4M78 - chains D and E of the 7 polymer chains in the assembly; structure by X-ray diffraction, 2.79 A resolution.

# Chain D
Protein: U6 snRNA-associated Sm-like protein LSm6
From: Saccharomyces cerevisiae
UniProtKB: Q06406 (LSM6_YEAST); residue numbers follow UniProt; this construct covers 1-86
Amino-acid sequence (86 residues; numbered 1 to 86; the number before each row is that of its first residue):
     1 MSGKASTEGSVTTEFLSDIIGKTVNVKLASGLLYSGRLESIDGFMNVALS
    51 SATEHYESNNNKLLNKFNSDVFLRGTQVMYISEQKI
Disordered / not traced: 1-9, 85-86
UniProt features mapped onto this chain:
  - mutagenesis: Arg74 (R74A: Reduces affinity for poly-U RNA ends)

# Chain E
Protein: U6 snRNA-associated Sm-like protein LSm5
From: Saccharomyces cerevisiae
UniProtKB: P40089 (LSM5_YEAST); residues 1-93 here = UniProt positions 1-93
Amino-acid sequence (93 residues; numbered 1 to 93; the number before each row is that of its first residue):
     1 MSLPEILPLEVIDKTINQKVLIVLQSNREFEGTLVGFDDFVNVILEDAVE
    51 WLIDPEDESRNEKVMQHHGRMLLSGNNIAILVPGGKKTPTEAL
Disordered / not traced: 1-5, 55-60, 85-93
UniProt features mapped onto this chain:
  - mutagenesis: Ser74 (S74A: Slightly increases affinity for poly-U RNA ends)

# How chain D and chain E interact
Contacting residue pairs (42; chain D residue first):
  Val11(D) - Ile44(E)
  Thr12(D) - Asp38(E)  hydrogen bond
  Thr12(D) - Asn42(E)
  Thr12(D) - Ile44(E)
  Phe15(D) - Ile44(E)  hydrophobic
  Phe15(D) - Arg70(E)
  Phe15(D) - Leu72(E)  hydrophobic
  Leu16(D) - Leu72(E)  hydrophobic
  Asp18(D) - Arg70(E)  salt bridge
  Asn25(D) - Met65(E)
  Lys27(D) - Arg28(E)
  Lys27(D) - Glu50(E)  salt bridge
  Leu33(D) - Met65(E)  hydrophobic
  Met45(D) - Leu72(E)  hydrophobic
  Met45(D) - Ser74(E)
  Glu57(D) - Arg28(E)  salt bridge
  Glu57(D) - Glu50(E)
  Glu57(D) - Leu52(E)
  Glu57(D) - Val64(E)
  Asn59(D) - Met65(E)
  Val78(D) - Ser74(E)
  Met79(D) - Leu24(E)  hydrophobic
  Met79(D) - Arg28(E)
  Met79(D) - Phe30(E)  hydrophobic
  Met79(D) - Leu73(E)
  Met79(D) - Ser74(E)  hydrogen bond (backbone-backbone)
  Tyr80(D) - Phe30(E)  hydrophobic
  Tyr80(D) - Glu50(E)  hydrogen bond
  Tyr80(D) - His67(E)
  Tyr80(D) - Met71(E)  hydrophobic
  Tyr80(D) - Leu72(E)
  Tyr80(D) - Leu73(E)  hydrophobic
  Ile81(D) - Arg70(E)
  Ile81(D) - Met71(E)
  Ile81(D) - Leu72(E)  hydrogen bond (backbone-backbone)
  Ser82(D) - His67(E)  hydrogen bond
  Ser82(D) - Arg70(E)
  Ser82(D) - Met71(E)
  Glu83(D) - His68(E)
  Glu83(D) - Gly69(E)
  Glu83(D) - Arg70(E)  hydrogen bond (backbone-backbone)
  Gln84(D) - His68(E)
Other interface residues (no listed pair), chain D (19 interface residues in all): Ser58
Other interface residues (no listed pair), chain E (20 interface residues in all): Val35, Phe37

# Summary
19 residues of chain D face 20 of chain E across their interface, with 6 hydrogen bonds and 3 salt bridges.
Among the polar pairs are Asp18(D)-Arg70(E), Lys27(D)-Glu50(E) and Glu57(D)-Arg28(E).
Chain D is U6 snRNA-associated Sm-like protein LSm6 and chain E is U6 snRNA-associated Sm-like protein LSm5,
both from Saccharomyces cerevisiae; the structure, Crystal structure of Lsm2-8 complex, space group P21, was
determined by X-ray diffraction (same publication as 4M77, 4M7A, 4M7D and 4M75).
